8CA7 - chains A and I of the 9 polymer chains in the assembly; structure by electron microscopy, 2.06 A resolution.

# Chain A
Molecule: 16S rRNA
Source organism: Escherichia coli BW25113
Sequence (1540 nucleotides; numbered 1 to 1540 plus 633 insertion-coded residues; 633 numbers in that range are skipped by the numbering (no residue carries them; nothing is unmodelled there); the number before each row is that of its first residue; a row labelled like 889A-889Z holds insertion residues (889A, then the next letters in order)):
     1 AAAUUGAAGA GUUUGAUC
   623 AUGGCUCAGA UUGAACGCUG GCGGCAGGCC UAACACAUGC AAGUCGAACG GUAACAGGAA
   683 GAAGCUUGCU UCUUUGCUGA CGAGUGGCGG ACGGGUGAGU AAUGUCUGGG AAACUGCCUG
   743 AUGGAGGGGG AUAACUACUG GAAACGGUAG CUAAUACCGC AUAACGUCGC AAGACCAAAG
   803 AGGGGGACCU UCGGGCCUCU UGCCAUCGGA UGUGCCCAGA UGGGAUUAGC UAGUAGGUGG
   863 GGUAACGGCU CACCUAGGCG ACGAUCC
889A-889Z CUAGCUGGUCUGAGAGGAUGACCAGC
890A-890Z CACACUGGAACUGAGACACGGUCCAG
891A-891Z ACUCCUACGGGAGGCAGCAGUGGGGA
892A-892Z AUAUUGCACAAUGGGCGCAAGCCUGA
893A-893Z UGCAGCCAUGCCGCGUGUAUGAAGAA
894A-894Z GGCCUUCGGGUUGUAAAGUACUUUCA
895A-895Z GCGGGGAGGAAGGGAGUAAAGUUAAU
896A-896Z ACCUUUGCUCAUUGACGUUACCCGCA
897A-897Z GAAGAAGCACCGGCUAACUCCGUGCC
898A-898Z AGCAGCCGCGGUAAUACGGAGGGUGC
899A-899Z AAGCGUUAAUCGGAAUUACUGGGCGU
900A-900Z AAAGCGCACGCAGGCGGUUUGUUAAG
901A-901Z UCAGAUGUGAAAUCCCCGGGCUCAAC
902A-902Z CUGGGAACUGCAUCUGAUACUGGCAA
903A-903Z GCUUGAGUCUCGUAGAGGGGGGUAGA
904A-904Z AUUCCAGGUGUAGCGGUGAAAUGCGU
905A-905Z AGAGAUCUGGAGGAAUACCGGUGGCG
906A-906Z AAGGCGGCCCCCUGGACGAAGACUGA
907A-907Z CGCUCAGGUGCGAAAGCGUGGGGAGC
908A-908Z AAACAGGAUUAGAUACCCUGGUAGUC
909A-909Z CACGCCGUAAACGAUGUCGACUUGGA
910A-910Z GGUUGUGCCCUUGAGGCGUGGCUUCC
911A-911Z GGAGCUAACGCGUUAAGUCGACCGCC
912A-912Z UGGGGAGUACGGCCGCAAGGUUAAAA
913A-913I CUCAAAUGA
   919 AUUGACGGGG GCCCGCACAA GCGGUGGAGC AUGUGGUUUA AUUCGAUGXA ACGCGAAGAA
   979 CCUUACCUGG UCUUGACAUC CACGGAAGUU UUCAGAGAUG AGAAUGUGCC UUCGGGAACC
  1039 GUGAGACAGG UGCUGCAUGG CUGUCGUCAG CUCGUGUUGU GAAAUGUUGG GUUAAGUCCC
  1099 GCAACGAGCG CAACCCUUAU CCUUUGUUGC CAGCGGUCCG GCCGGGAACU CAAAGGAGAC
  1159 UGCCAGUGAU AAACUGGAGG AAGGUGGGGA UGACGUCAAG UCAUCAUGGC CCUUACGACC
  1219 AGGGCUACAC ACGUGCUACA AUGGCGCAUA CAAAGAGAAG CGACCUCGCG AGAGCAAGCG
  1279 GACCUCAUAA AGUGCGUCGU AGUCCGGAUU GGAGUCUGCA ACUCGACUCC AUGAAGUCGG
  1339 AAUCGCUAGU AAUCGUGGAU CAGAAUGCCA CGGUGAAUAC GUUCCCGGGC CUUGUACACA
  1399 CCGCCCGUCA CACCAUGGGA GUGGGUUGCA AAAGAAGUAG GUAGCUUAAC CUUCGGGAGG
  1459 GCGCUUACCA CUUUGUGAUU CAUGACUGGG GUGAAGUCGU AACAAGGUAA CCGUAGGGGA
  1519 ACCUGCGGUU GGAUCACCUC CU
Disordered / not traced: 1-13, 623-885, 889A-889Z, 890A-890Z, 891A-891Z, 892A-892Z, 893A-893Z, 894A-894Z, 895A-895Z, 896A-896Z, 897A-897Z, 898A-898Z, 899A-899Z, 900A-900Z, 901A-901Z, 902A-902Z, 903A-903Z, 904A-904Z, 905A-905Z, 906A-906Z, 907A-907Z, 908A-908Z, 909A-909Z, 910A-910Z, 911A-911Z, 912A-912Z, 913A-913I, 1168, 1403-1500, 1506-1529, 1535-1540
Modified positions: 2MG (2N-methylguanosine-5'-monophosphate) at position 966, 5MC (5-methylcytidine-5'-monophosphate) at position 967, 2MG (2N-methylguanosine-5'-monophosphate) at position 1207, 4OC (4n,o2'-methylcytidine-5'-monophosphate) at position 1402
Bound ions: K+ site 1: G925, G927, U1390, U1391; Mg2+ site 1 near C934 (its only coordinating residue here); Mg2+ site 2 near A937 (its only coordinating residue here); K+ site 2: U943, G944, G1233; Mg2+ site 3: G944, G945; Mg2+ site 4: A964, U1199; K+ site 3: U965, A1197, G1198; Mg2+ site 5: 2MG_966 (together with Omadacycline); K+ site 4: G971, G1233, U1364; Mg2+ site 6 near C972 (its only coordinating residue here); Mg2+ site 7: C979, C980, U981, G1222; K+ site 5 near C979 (its only coordinating residue here); 14 more Mg2+ sites not listed; 9 more K+ sites not listed
Residues lining bound ligands:
  - spectinomycin (SCM): C1063, G1064, C1066, G1068, C1069, A1191, C1192, G1193, U1194, G1386, G1387, C1388
  - Omadacycline (U3B): U965, 2MG_966, U1052, G1053, C1054, C1195, A1196, A1197, G1198
Reported in the primary citation:
  - binding site for spectinomycin: C1063, C1066
  - Mg2+ coordination: 2MG_966

# Chain I
Molecule: Small ribosomal subunit protein uS9
Source organism: Escherichia coli BW25113
UniProt: P0A7X3 (RS9_ECOLI); residue numbers follow UniProt; this construct covers 1-130
Sequence (130 residues; each row starts with the number of its first residue):
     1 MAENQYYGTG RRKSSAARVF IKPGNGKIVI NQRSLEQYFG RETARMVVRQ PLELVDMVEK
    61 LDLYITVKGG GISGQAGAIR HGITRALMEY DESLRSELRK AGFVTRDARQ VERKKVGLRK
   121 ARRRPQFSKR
Disordered / not traced: 1-3, 129-130
Curated features (UniProtKB/Swiss-Prot):
  - mutagenesis: Thr105 to Arg130 (Cold sensitive for growth at 30 degrees Celsius. 350-fold reduced affinity of the 30S subunit P site for certain tRNAs in vitro), Ser128 to Arg130 (Very cold sensitive for growth at 30 degrees Celsius. Almost no P site binding of certain tRNAs in vitro)

# Chain A / chain I interface
Residue-residue contacts - 122 pairs, chain A then chain I:
  G941(A) - Arg123(I)  base contact
  G942(A) - Gln126(I)  base contact
  U943(A) - Gln126(I)  hydrogen bond to the sugar
  5MC_967(A) - Phe127(I)  phosphate contact
  U1116(A) - Gln110(I)  hydrogen bond to the sugar
  A1117(A) - Arg106(I)  hydrogen bond to the phosphate
  A1117(A) - Ala108(I)  sugar contact
  A1117(A) - Gln110(I)  sugar contact
  U1118(A) - Arg11(I)  salt bridge to the phosphate
  U1118(A) - Arg85(I)  hydrogen bond to the phosphate
  U1118(A) - Arg106(I)  salt bridge to the phosphate
  C1119(A) - Arg11(I)  salt bridge to the phosphate
  C1119(A) - Arg85(I)  salt bridge to the phosphate
  C1128(A) - Lys68(I)  salt bridge to the phosphate
  C1129(A) - Arg18(I)  sugar contact
  C1129(A) - Lys68(I)  salt bridge to the phosphate
  A1130(A) - Gln5(I)  phosphate contact
  A1130(A) - Arg18(I)  salt bridge to the phosphate
  A1130(A) - Phe20(I)  sugar contact
  G1131(A) - Gln5(I)  hydrogen bond to the phosphate
  A1146(A) - Arg18(I)  hydrogen bond to the base
  C1147(A) - Tyr7(I)  hydrogen bond to the sugar
  C1147(A) - Thr9(I)  hydrogen bond to the phosphate
  C1147(A) - Arg18(I)  hydrogen bond to the sugar
  U1148(A) - Tyr7(I)  sugar contact
  U1148(A) - Thr9(I)  hydrogen bond to the phosphate
  U1148(A) - Ala16(I)  phosphate contact
  U1148(A) - Arg18(I)  sugar contact
  C1149(A) - Arg11(I)  salt bridge to the phosphate
  C1149(A) - Ala16(I)  phosphate contact
  G1178(A) - Arg95(I)  salt bridge to the phosphate
  G1178(A) - Arg99(I)  hydrogen bond to the base
  A1179(A) - Arg95(I)  salt bridge to the phosphate
  A1179(A) - Arg99(I)  salt bridge to the phosphate
  A1179(A) - Val104(I)  sugar contact
  A1179(A) - Thr105(I)  phosphate contact
  A1179(A) - Arg106(I)  hydrogen bond to the sugar
  A1180(A) - Arg99(I)  salt bridge to the phosphate
  A1180(A) - Thr105(I)  hydrogen bond to the phosphate
  G1186(A) - Glu112(I)  sugar contact
  G1186(A) - Arg113(I)  sugar contact
  G1186(A) - Lys115(I)  hydrogen bond to the phosphate
  G1186(A) - Arg122(I)  salt bridge to the phosphate
  G1187(A) - Arg113(I)  sugar contact
  G1187(A) - Lys115(I)  salt bridge to the phosphate
  G1231(A) - Ser128(I)  phosphate contact
  U1232(A) - Arg119(I)  hydrogen bond to the sugar
  U1232(A) - Gln126(I)  phosphate contact
  U1232(A) - Phe127(I)  phosphate contact
  U1232(A) - Ser128(I)  phosphate contact
  G1233(A) - Arg119(I)  salt bridge to the phosphate
  G1233(A) - Pro125(I)  phosphate contact
  G1233(A) - Gln126(I)  hydrogen bond to the phosphate
  A1248(A) - Arg33(I)  hydrogen bond to the phosphate
  A1248(A) - Tyr38(I)  sugar contact
  A1248(A) - Ile72(I)  base contact
  C1249(A) - Arg33(I)  salt bridge to the phosphate
  C1249(A) - Tyr38(I)  sugar contact
  C1249(A) - Gly70(I)  hydrogen bond to the sugar
  C1249(A) - Gly71(I)  sugar contact
  C1249(A) - Ile72(I)  sugar contact
  C1249(A) - Gln75(I)  hydrogen bond to the phosphate
  A1250(A) - Ser14(I)  hydrogen bond to the sugar
  A1250(A) - Lys68(I)  phosphate contact
  A1250(A) - Gly69(I)  hydrogen bond to the phosphate
  A1250(A) - Gly70(I)  hydrogen bond to the sugar
  A1250(A) - Gln75(I)  phosphate contact
  A1251(A) - Ser14(I)  sugar contact
  A1251(A) - Gly69(I)  phosphate contact
  G1290(A) - Arg41(I)  sugar contact
  C1342(A) - Gln126(I)  sugar contact
  C1342(A) - Phe127(I)  sugar contact
  G1343(A) - Arg123(I)  hydrogen bond to the sugar
  G1343(A) - Arg124(I)  hydrogen bond to the sugar
  G1343(A) - Pro125(I)  sugar contact
  G1343(A) - Phe127(I)  phosphate contact
  C1344(A) - Arg122(I)  sugar contact
  C1344(A) - Arg124(I)  salt bridge to the phosphate
  U1345(A) - Arg122(I)  salt bridge to the phosphate
  A1346(A) - Arg122(I)  salt bridge to the phosphate
  G1347(A) - Arg12(I)  hydrogen bond to the base
  G1347(A) - Lys13(I)  base contact
  G1347(A) - Arg109(I)  phosphate contact
  G1347(A) - Gln110(I)  sugar contact
  G1347(A) - Val111(I)  sugar contact
  U1348(A) - Val111(I)  phosphate contact
  U1348(A) - Glu112(I)  hydrogen bond to the phosphate
  U1348(A) - Arg122(I)  phosphate contact
  A1349(A) - Lys120(I)  salt bridge to the phosphate
  A1349(A) - Ala121(I)  phosphate contact
  A1349(A) - Arg122(I)  hydrogen bond to the phosphate
  A1349(A) - Arg123(I)  hydrogen bond to the phosphate
  A1350(A) - Lys120(I)  salt bridge to the phosphate
  A1350(A) - Arg123(I)  salt bridge to the phosphate
  U1351(A) - Lys120(I)  hydrogen bond to the base
  C1366(A) - Arg119(I)  salt bridge to the phosphate
  C1367(A) - Lys114(I)  salt bridge to the phosphate
  C1367(A) - Val116(I)  phosphate contact
  C1367(A) - Gly117(I)  hydrogen bond to the phosphate
  C1367(A) - Leu118(I)  phosphate contact
  A1368(A) - Arg113(I)  salt bridge to the phosphate
  A1368(A) - Lys114(I)  salt bridge to the phosphate
  A1368(A) - Lys115(I)  hydrogen bond to the phosphate
  A1368(A) - Val116(I)  phosphate contact
  C1369(A) - Arg113(I)  phosphate contact
  C1369(A) - Lys114(I)  hydrogen bond to the phosphate
  G1370(A) - Ser14(I)  hydrogen bond to the phosphate
  G1370(A) - Val111(I)  phosphate contact
  G1371(A) - Lys13(I)  phosphate contact
  G1371(A) - Ser14(I)  hydrogen bond to the phosphate
  G1371(A) - Gly70(I)  phosphate contact
  G1371(A) - Gly71(I)  phosphate contact
  G1371(A) - Val111(I)  phosphate contact
  U1372(A) - Lys13(I)  salt bridge to the phosphate
  U1372(A) - Arg41(I)  hydrogen bond to the phosphate
  U1372(A) - Gly71(I)  phosphate contact
  U1372(A) - Ile72(I)  hydrogen bond to the phosphate
  U1372(A) - Ser73(I)  hydrogen bond to the phosphate
  U1372(A) - Gly74(I)  hydrogen bond to the phosphate
  G1373(A) - Lys13(I)  hydrogen bond to the base
  G1373(A) - Arg41(I)  salt bridge to the phosphate
  G1373(A) - Ser73(I)  hydrogen bond to the phosphate
Interface residues without a listed pair, chain A (52 interface residues in all): A968, C970, G1184, A1289, U1291
Interface residues without a listed pair, chain I (50 interface residues in all): Lys22, Thr66

# Overview
52 residues of chain A face 50 of chain I across their interface; the contacts include 40 hydrogen bonds and
28 salt bridges. Among the polar pairs are A1146(A)-Arg18(I), G1178(A)-Arg99(I) and G1347(A)-Arg12(I). Bound
to chain A: Omadacycline and spectinomycin. The paper reports a binding site for spectinomycin at C1063(A) and
C1066(A); Mg2+ coordination by 2MG_966(A).
Chain A is 16S rRNA and chain I is Small ribosomal subunit protein uS9, both from Escherichia coli BW25113;
the structure, Omadacycline and spectinomycin bound to the 30S ribosomal subunit head, was determined by
electron microscopy, deposited together with 8CAI, 8CEP, 8CF1, 8CF8, 8CGI, 8CGJ, 8CGR and 8CGU.
